Entry 4X0W (X-ray diffraction, 2.10 A resolution); this record covers chains P and U.

== Chain P ==
Name: mupain-1-17
Sequence (10 residues; each row starts with the number of its first residue):
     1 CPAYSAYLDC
Modified residues: Ala6 (D-alanine; DAL)
Disulfide bonds: Cys1-Cys10

== Chain U ==
Name: Urokinase-type plasminogen activator
From: Homo sapiens
Notes: EC 3.4.21.73
UniProt: P00749 (UROK_HUMAN); the construct lacks a stretch of the UniProt sequence and is renumbered around it, so the offset changes along the chain: 16-37 = UniProt 179-200; 38-60 = UniProt 205-227; 63-97 = UniProt 234-268; 98-110 = UniProt 271-283; 5 more segments
Sequence (247 residues; each row starts with the number of its first residue; note: 1 number in that range is skipped by the numbering (no residue carries it; nothing is unmodelled there); a row labelled like 37A-37D holds insertion residues (37A, then the next letters in order)):
    16 IIGGEFTTIE NQPWFAAIYR RH
37A-37D RGGS
    38 VTYVCGGSLI SPCWVISATH CFI
60A-60C DYP
    61 KK
   62A E
    63 DYIVYLGRSR LNSNTQGEMK FEVENLILHK DYSAD
97A-97B TL
    98 AYHNDIALLK IRS
110A-110D KEGR
   111 CAQPSRTIQT IALPSMYNDP QFGTSCEITG FGKEQSTDYL YPEQLKMTVV KLISHRECQQ
170A-170B PH
   171 YYGSEVTTKM LCAAD
185A-185B PQ
   186 WKTDSCQGDS GGPLVCSLQG RMTLTGIVSW GR
   219 GCALK
  223A D
   224 KPGVYTRVSH FLPWIRSHTK E
Construct notes: engineered mutation Tyr99 (His272 in P00749), Ala122 (Cys299 in P00749), Gln145 (Asn322 in P00749)
Disulfide bonds: Cys42-Cys58, Cys50-Cys111, Cys136-Cys201, Cys168-Cys182, Cys191-Cys220
Small-molecule neighbours: piperidine-1-carboximidamide (MRZ): Asp189, Ser190, Cys191, Gln192, Ser195, Val213, Ser214, Trp215, Gly216, Gly219, Cys220, Ala221, Gly226
Curated features (UniProtKB/Swiss-Prot):
  - active site (Charge relay system): His57, Asp102, Ser195
  - modified residue: Ser146 (Phosphoserine)

== How chain P and chain U interact ==
Pairs across the interface (13; chain P residue first):
  Ala3(P) - Thr97A(U)
  Ala3(P) - Arg217(U)
  Ser5(P) - Trp215(U)
  Ser5(P) - Gly216(U)  hydrogen bond (side chain-backbone)
  Ala6(P) - Gln192(U)
  Ala6(P) - Gly216(U)  hydrogen bond (backbone-backbone)
  Ala6(P) - Gly219(U)
  Ala6(P) - Cys220(U)
  Tyr7(P) - Ser146(U)
  Tyr7(P) - Gly219(U)
  Leu8(P) - Gly219(U)  hydrogen bond (backbone-backbone)
  Asp9(P) - Leu222(U)
  Cys10(P) - Arg217(U)  hydrogen bond
Also at the interface, not in a pair above, chain P (8 interface residues in all): Cys1
Also at the interface, not in a pair above, chain U (13 interface residues in all): Leu97B, Tyr99, Cys191, Ser214

== Summary ==
8 residues of chain P and 13 residues of chain U are in contact, with 4 hydrogen bonds. Polar pairs include
Ser5(P)-Gly216(U), Cys10(P)-Arg217(U) and Ala6(P)-Gly216(U). Chain U binds piperidine-1-carboximidamide.
Curated annotation (UniProt) lists 3 active-site residues on chain U.
Chain P is mupain-1-17 and chain U is Urokinase-type plasminogen activator (Homo sapiens); the structure, The
crystal structure of mupain-1-17 in complex with murinised human uPA, was determined by X-ray diffraction
(same publication as 4X1P).
